Entry 6B80 (X-ray diffraction, 1.95 A resolution); this record covers chains A and B.

[Chain A (and B)]
Name: Basic phospholipase A2 homolog 2
Organism: Bothrops moojeni
Notes: chain B of this document is another copy of the same molecule, construct and numbering; everything in this record applies to it too
Reference sequence: Q9I834 (PA2H2_BOTMO); the author numbering skips numbers that UniProt does not, so the offset changes along the chain: 1-13 = UniProt 1-13; 15-53 = UniProt 14-52; 57-61 = UniProt 53-57; 67-90 = UniProt 58-81; 2 more segments
Chain sequence (122 residues; numbered 1 to 133; 11 numbers in that range are skipped by the numbering (no residue carries them; nothing is unmodelled there); the number before each row is that of its first residue):
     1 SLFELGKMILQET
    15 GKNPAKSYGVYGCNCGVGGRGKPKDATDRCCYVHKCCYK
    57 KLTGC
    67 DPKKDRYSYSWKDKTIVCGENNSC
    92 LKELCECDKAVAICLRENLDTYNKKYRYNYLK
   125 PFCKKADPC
Disulfide bonds: Cys27-Cys127, Cys29-Cys45, Cys44-Cys105, Cys50-Cys133, Cys51-Cys98, Cys61-Cys90, Cys84-Cys96
Curated features (UniProtKB/Swiss-Prot):
  - region: Lys115 to Lys129 (Important for membrane-damaging activities in eukaryotes and bacteria)
  - site: Lys16 (Cationic membrane-docking site (MDoS)), Lys20 (Cationic membrane-docking site (MDoS)), Lys115 (Important residue of the cationic membrane-docking site (MDoS)), Arg118 (Important residue of the cationic membrane-docking site (MDoS)), Leu122 (Hydrophobic membrane-disruption site (MDiS)), Lys123 (Cationic membrane-docking site (MDoS)), Phe126 (Hydrophobic membrane-disruption site (MDiS)), Lys129 (Cationic membrane-docking site (MDoS))

[How chain A and chain B interact]
Residue-residue contacts (20):
  Leu2(A) with Val31(B), hydrophobic
  Phe3(A) with Tyr121(B); Pro125(B), hydrophobic; Phe126(B), hydrophobic
  Asn17(A) with Tyr119(B); Tyr121(B), hydrogen bond
  Pro18(A) with Tyr121(B)
  Ala19(A) with Val24(B), hydrophobic; Tyr121(B), hydrogen bond (backbone-side chain)
  Lys20(A) with Tyr119(B)
  Val24(A) with Ala19(B), hydrophobic
  Arg72(A) with Phe126(B)
  Tyr119(A) with Asn17(B)
  Tyr121(A) with Phe3(B); Asn17(B), hydrogen bond; Pro18(B); Ala19(B), hydrogen bond (side chain-backbone)
  Pro125(A) with Phe3(B), hydrophobic
  Phe126(A) with Phe3(B), hydrophobic; Arg72(B)
Interface residues without a listed pair, chain A (13 interface residues in all): Val31
Interface residues without a listed pair, chain B (13 interface residues in all): Leu2, Lys20

[In short]
Chain A and chain B each contribute 13 residues to their interface, with 4 hydrogen bonds. Polar contacts
include Asn17(A)-Tyr121(B) and Ala19(A)-Tyr121(B).
Chain A and chain B are both Basic phospholipase A2 homolog 2 (Bothrops moojeni); the structure, Crystal
structure of myotoxin II from Bothrops moojeni complexed to myristic acid, was determined by X-ray diffraction
(same publication as 6B81, 6B83 and 6B84).
